4IFV - chains A and B; structure by X-ray diffraction, 2.05 A resolution.

Chain A:
Protein: Exoribonuclease H, p66 RT
From: Human immunodeficiency virus type 1
Notes: EC 2.7.7.49, 2.7.7.7, 3.1.26.13; fragment: p66
Reference sequence: P03366 (POL_HV1B1); residues 1-555 here correspond to UniProt positions 600-1154 (UniProt number = residue number + 599)
Chain sequence (557 residues; numbered -1 to 555; the number before each row is that of its first residue; numbers below 1 keep their minus sign (Met-1 is residue -1)):
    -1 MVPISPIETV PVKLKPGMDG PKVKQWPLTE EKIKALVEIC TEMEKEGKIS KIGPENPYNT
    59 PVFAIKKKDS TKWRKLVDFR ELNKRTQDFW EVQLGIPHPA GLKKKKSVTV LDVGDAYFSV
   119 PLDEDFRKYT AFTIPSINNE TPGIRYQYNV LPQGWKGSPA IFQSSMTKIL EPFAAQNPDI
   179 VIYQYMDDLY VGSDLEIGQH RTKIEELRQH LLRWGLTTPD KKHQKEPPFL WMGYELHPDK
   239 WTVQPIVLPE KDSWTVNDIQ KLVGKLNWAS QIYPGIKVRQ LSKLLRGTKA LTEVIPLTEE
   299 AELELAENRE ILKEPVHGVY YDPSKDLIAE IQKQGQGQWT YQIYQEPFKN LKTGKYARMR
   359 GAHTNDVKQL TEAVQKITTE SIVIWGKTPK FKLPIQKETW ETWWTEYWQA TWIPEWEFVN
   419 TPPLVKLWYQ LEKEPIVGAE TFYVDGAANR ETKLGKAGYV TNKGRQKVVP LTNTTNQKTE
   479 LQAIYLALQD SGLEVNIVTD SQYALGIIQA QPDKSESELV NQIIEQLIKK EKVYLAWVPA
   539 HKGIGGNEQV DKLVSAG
Not modelled in the structure: 555
Construct notes: expression tag (-1 to 0); engineered mutation Ala172 (Lys771 in P03366), Ala173 (Lys772 in P03366), Ser280 (Cys879 in P03366)
UniProt features mapped onto this chain:
  - region: Phe227 to His235 (RT 'primer grip')
  - motif: Trp398 to Trp414 (Tryptophan repeat motif)
  - binding site (Mg(2+)): Asp110, Asp185, Asp186, Asp443, Glu478, Asp498, Asp549
  - site: Trp401 (Essential for RT p66/p51 heterodimerization), Trp414 (Essential for RT p66/p51 heterodimerization), Phe440, Tyr441 (Cleavage)
Ion coordination: Mg2+: Asp443, Asp549
Ligand contacts:
  - FMQ ([1-(4-fluorophenyl)-5-methyl-1H-pyrazol-4-yl]methanol), molecule 1: Thr376, Thr377, Ile380
  - FMQ, molecule 2: Val467, Leu469, Lys476, Gln480, Tyr483, Leu484, Glu516, Leu517, Gln520
  - Rilpivirine (T27; 4-{[4-({4-[(E)-2-cyanoethenyl]-2,6-dimethylphenyl}amino)pyrimidin-2-yl]amino}benzonitrile): Pro95, Leu100, Lys101, Lys102, Lys103, Val106, Val179, Tyr181, Tyr188, Gly190, Pro225, Phe227, Leu228, Trp229, Leu234, His235, Pro236, Tyr318
Reported in the primary citation:
  - binding site for FMQ: Thr377, Ile380
  - catalytic residues: Asp185 (citing earlier work)

Chain B:
Protein: Gag-Pol polyprotein
From: Human immunodeficiency virus type 1
Notes: EC 2.7.7.49, 2.7.7.7, 3.1.26.13; fragment: p51
Reference sequence: P03366 (POL_HV1B1); residues 1-428 here correspond to UniProt positions 600-1027 (UniProt number = residue number + 599)
Chain sequence (429 residues; each row starts with the number of its first residue; numbering starts at 0):
     0 GPISPIETVP VKLKPGMDGP KVKQWPLTEE KIKALVEICT EMEKEGKISK IGPENPYNTP
    60 VFAIKKKDST KWRKLVDFRE LNKRTQDFWE VQLGIPHPAG LKKKKSVTVL DVGDAYFSVP
   120 LDEDFRKYTA FTIPSINNET PGIRYQYNVL PQGWKGSPAI FQSSMTKILE PFKKQNPDIV
   180 IYQYMDDLYV GSDLEIGQHR TKIEELRQHL LRWGLTTPDK KHQKEPPFLW MGYELHPDKW
   240 TVQPIVLPEK DSWTVNDIQK LVGKLNWASQ IYPGIKVRQL SKLLRGTKAL TEVIPLTEEA
   300 ELELAENREI LKEPVHGVYY DPSKDLIAEI QKQGQGQWTY QIYQEPFKNL KTGKYARMRG
   360 AHTNDVKQLT EAVQKITTES IVIWGKTPKF KLPIQKETWE TWWTEYWQAT WIPEWEFVNT
   420 PPLVKLWYQ
Not modelled in the structure: 0-4, 215-226
Construct notes: expression tag (0); engineered mutation Ser280 (Cys879 in P03366)
UniProt features mapped onto this chain:
  - region: Phe227 to His235 (RT 'primer grip')
  - motif: Trp398 to Trp414 (Tryptophan repeat motif)
  - binding site (Mg(2+)): Asp110, Asp185, Asp186
  - site (Essential for RT p66/p51 heterodimerization): Trp401, Trp414
Ligand contacts: FMQ ([1-(4-fluorophenyl)-5-methyl-1H-pyrazol-4-yl]methanol): Trp24, Pro25, Glu399, Thr400, Trp402, Thr403
Reported in the primary citation:
  - binding site for FMQ: Trp24, Pro25, Glu399, Thr400, Trp402, Thr403

Interface between chain A and chain B:
Contacting residue pairs - 117 pairs, chain A then chain B:
  Val8(A) - Pro52(B)  hydrophobic
  Val8(A) - Glu53(B)
  Pro9(A) - Glu53(B)
  Gln85(A) - Glu53(B)  hydrogen bond (side chain-backbone)
  Asp86(A) - Lys20(B)  salt bridge
  Asp86(A) - Pro55(B)
  Phe87(A) - Pro52(B)
  Trp88(A) - Pro52(B)  hydrogen bond (backbone-backbone)
  Trp88(A) - Asn54(B)
  Trp88(A) - Pro55(B)
  Trp88(A) - Tyr56(B)
  Trp88(A) - Asn57(B)
  Trp88(A) - Thr131(B)
  Trp88(A) - Arg143(B)
  Val90(A) - Pro140(B)  hydrophobic
  Gly93(A) - Asn137(B)
  Pro95(A) - Asn136(B)
  Pro95(A) - Asn137(B)
  His96(A) - Asn136(B)  hydrogen bond (backbone-side chain)
  Gly99(A) - Asn136(B)
  Gly99(A) - Glu138(B)
  Leu100(A) - Asn136(B)
  Leu100(A) - Glu138(B)
  Lys101(A) - Glu138(B)  salt bridge
  Ser162(A) - Pro52(B)
  Thr165(A) - Pro140(B)
  Gln373(A) - Glu396(B)
  Gln373(A) - Thr397(B)  hydrogen bond
  Gln373(A) - Thr400(B)
  Gln373(A) - Trp401(B)  hydrogen bond
  Thr376(A) - Thr400(B)
  Thr376(A) - Trp401(B)
  Thr377(A) - Thr400(B)
  Ile380(A) - Pro25(B)  hydrophobic
  Ile380(A) - Leu26(B)
  Ile380(A) - Thr27(B)
  Val381(A) - Pro25(B)  hydrophobic
  Val381(A) - Ile135(B)
  Val381(A) - Asn136(B)  hydrogen bond (backbone-backbone)
  Ile382(A) - Ile135(B)
  Ile382(A) - Asn136(B)
  Trp383(A) - Ile135(B)
  Gly384(A) - Thr27(B)
  Gly384(A) - Glu28(B)  hydrogen bond (backbone-backbone)
  Gly384(A) - Ile135(B)
  Thr386(A) - Trp401(B)
  Trp402(A) - Lys331(B)  hydrogen bond (backbone-side chain)
  Trp402(A) - His361(B)
  Trp402(A) - Thr362(B)
  Trp402(A) - Asp364(B)
  Tyr405(A) - Lys331(B)  hydrogen bond (backbone-side chain)
  Trp406(A) - Lys331(B)
  Trp406(A) - Val417(B)
  Trp406(A) - Asn418(B)
  Trp406(A) - Thr419(B)
  Trp406(A) - Pro420(B)
  Trp406(A) - Pro421(B)
  Trp406(A) - Lys424(B)  hydrogen bond (backbone-side chain)
  Gln407(A) - Lys331(B)  hydrogen bond (backbone-side chain)
  Gln407(A) - Asp364(B)
  Gln407(A) - Pro392(B)
  Gln407(A) - Ile393(B)
  Gln407(A) - Gln394(B)  hydrogen bond
  Gln407(A) - Val417(B)  hydrogen bond (side chain-backbone)
  Gln407(A) - Asn418(B)
  Ala408(A) - Trp337(B)  hydrophobic
  Ala408(A) - Asp364(B)
  Ala408(A) - Leu368(B)  hydrophobic
  Ala408(A) - Pro392(B)  hydrogen bond (backbone-backbone)
  Ala408(A) - Ile393(B)
  Thr409(A) - Asp364(B)  hydrogen bond (backbone-side chain)
  Trp410(A) - Thr362(B)
  Trp410(A) - Asn363(B)
  Trp410(A) - Val365(B)  hydrophobic
  Trp410(A) - Trp401(B)
  Trp410(A) - Tyr405(B)
  Pro412(A) - Trp401(B)  hydrophobic
  Pro433(A) - Asn255(B)
  Pro433(A) - Leu289(B)  hydrophobic
  Pro433(A) - Thr290(B)
  Ile434(A) - Thr290(B)
  Val435(A) - Thr290(B)
  Thr439(A) - Lys287(B)
  Thr439(A) - Ala288(B)
  Thr439(A) - Leu289(B)  hydrogen bond (side chain-backbone)
  Tyr441(A) - Val254(B)
  Tyr441(A) - Gln258(B)
  Tyr441(A) - Thr286(B)
  Tyr441(A) - Lys287(B)  hydrogen bond (side chain-backbone)
  Val458(A) - Thr286(B)
  Thr459(A) - Thr286(B)
  Asn460(A) - Thr286(B)
  Asn460(A) - Lys287(B)
  Asn460(A) - Ala288(B)
  Asn494(A) - Leu289(B)
  Val496(A) - Leu289(B)  hydrophobic
  Gly504(A) - Pro420(B)
  Gln507(A) - Pro420(B)
  Tyr532(A) - Asn255(B)  hydrogen bond
  Tyr532(A) - Lys259(B)  hydrogen bond
  Tyr532(A) - Leu289(B)  hydrophobic
  Ala534(A) - Lys259(B)
  Trp535(A) - Leu422(B)
  Trp535(A) - Trp426(B)  hydrophobic
  Val536(A) - Gln258(B)
  Pro537(A) - Gly262(B)
  Pro537(A) - Asn265(B)
  Lys540(A) - Asn265(B)
  Lys540(A) - Val276(B)
  Lys540(A) - Ser280(B)  hydrogen bond (backbone-side chain)
  Gly541(A) - Ser280(B)
  Ile542(A) - Leu283(B)  hydrophobic
  Gly543(A) - Leu283(B)  hydrogen bond (backbone-backbone)
  Gly543(A) - Gly285(B)
  Gly544(A) - Gly285(B)  hydrogen bond (backbone-backbone)
  Gly544(A) - Thr286(B)
  Gln547(A) - Gly285(B)
Interface residues without a listed pair, chain A (64 interface residues in all): Leu92, Ile94, Ala158, Ile159, Glu169, Thr369, Thr403, Gln500, Ala508
Interface residues without a listed pair, chain B (63 interface residues in all): Lys22, Lys49, Gly141, Val261, Lys281, Arg284

Summary:
Chain A and chain B form an interface of 64 and 63 residues respectively, with 22 hydrogen bonds and 2 salt
bridges. Polar pairs include Asp86(A)-Lys20(B), Lys101(A)-Glu138(B) and Gln85(A)-Glu53(B). The paper reports
the catalytic residue Asp185(A); a binding site for FMQ at Thr377(A), Ile380(A) and Trp24(B) among others.
Here chain A is Exoribonuclease H, p66 RT and chain B is Gag-Pol polyprotein, both from Human immunodeficiency
virus type 1. Entry 4IFV (Detecting Allosteric Sites of HIV-1 Reverse Transcriptase by X-Ray Crystallographic
Fragment Screening) was determined by X-ray diffraction, deposited together with 4ICL, 4ID5, 4IDK, 4IFY, 4IG0,
4IG3 and 4KFB.
